8FPJ - chains B and E of the 5 polymer chains in the assembly; structure by electron microscopy, 2.74 A resolution.

[Chain B (and E)]
Molecule: Phosphoprotein
From: Human metapneumovirus
Notes: chain E of this document is another copy of the same molecule, construct and numbering; everything in this record applies to it too
Reference sequence: Q8B9Q8 (PHOSP_HMPVC); numbering as in UniProt (aligned over 1-294)
Sequence (310 residues; each row starts with the number of its first residue):
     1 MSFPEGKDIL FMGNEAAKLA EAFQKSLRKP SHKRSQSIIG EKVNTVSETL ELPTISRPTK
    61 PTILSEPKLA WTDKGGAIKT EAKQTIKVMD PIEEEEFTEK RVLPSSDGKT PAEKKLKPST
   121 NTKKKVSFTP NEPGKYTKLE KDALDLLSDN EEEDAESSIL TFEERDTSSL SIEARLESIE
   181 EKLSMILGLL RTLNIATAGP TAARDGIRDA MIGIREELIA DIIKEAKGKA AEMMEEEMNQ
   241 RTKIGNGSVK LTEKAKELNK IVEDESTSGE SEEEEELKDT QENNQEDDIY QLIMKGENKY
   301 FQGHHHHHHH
Disordered / not traced: 1-171, 267-310 (chain E: 1-172, 194-203, 227-229, 232-310)
Differences from the reference sequence: expression tag (295-310)

[How chain B and chain E interact]
Contacting residue pairs (12; chain B residue first):
  Ile172(B) - Glu173(E)
  Arg175(B) - Leu176(E)
  Arg175(B) - Glu180(E)
  Ser178(B) - Glu180(E)
  Ile179(B) - Glu180(E)
  Lys182(B) - Leu183(E)
  Lys182(B) - Leu187(E)
  Leu183(B) - Leu183(E)  hydrophobic
  Met185(B) - Leu187(E)  hydrophobic
  Leu189(B) - Leu190(E)  hydrophobic
  Leu189(B) - Arg191(E)
  Ile212(B) - Leu193(E)
Other interface residues (no listed pair), chain B (13 interface residues in all): Leu176, Ile186, Leu190, Gly213
Other interface residues (no listed pair), chain E (11 interface residues in all): Glu177, Ser184, Ile186

[In short]
13 residues of chain B and 11 residues of chain E are in contact.
Both chains are Phosphoprotein (Human metapneumovirus). Entry 8FPJ (Co-structure of the Human
Metapneunomovirus RNA-dependent RNA polymerase with MRK-1) was determined by electron microscopy, deposited
together with 8FPI.
